6IZR - chains B and w of the 30 polymer chains in the assembly; structure by electron microscopy, 4.70 A resolution (low resolution: residue-level contacts below are approximate; hydrogen-bond / salt-bridge calls are withheld).

[Chain B (and w)]
Name: Putative plasmid segregation protein ParM
Organism: Clostridium botulinum Prevot_594
Notes: chain w of this document is another copy of the same molecule, construct and numbering; everything in this record applies to it too
UniProt: A0A0B4W229 (A0A0B4W229_CLOBO); numbering as in UniProt (aligned over 1-349)
Amino-acid sequence (349 residues; row label = number of the first residue in the row):
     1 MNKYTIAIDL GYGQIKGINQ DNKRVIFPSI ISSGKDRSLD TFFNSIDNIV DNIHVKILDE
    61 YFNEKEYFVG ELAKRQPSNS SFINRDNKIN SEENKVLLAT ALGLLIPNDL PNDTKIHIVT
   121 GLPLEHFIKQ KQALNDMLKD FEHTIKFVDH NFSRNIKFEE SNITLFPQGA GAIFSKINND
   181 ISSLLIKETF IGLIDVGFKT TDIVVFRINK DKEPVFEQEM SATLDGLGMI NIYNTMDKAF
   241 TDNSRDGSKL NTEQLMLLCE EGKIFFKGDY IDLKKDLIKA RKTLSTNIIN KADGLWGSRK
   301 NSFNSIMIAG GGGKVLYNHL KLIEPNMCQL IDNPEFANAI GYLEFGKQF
Metal / ion sites: Mg2+: Asp-195 (together with ADP)
Ligand contacts: ADP (adenosine-5'-diphosphate): Asp-9, Gly-11, Tyr-12, Gly-13, Gln-14, Lys-16, Gln-168, Val-196, Gly-197, Phe-198, Met-229, Tyr-233, Cys-259, Glu-260, Gly-310, Gly-311, Gly-312, Lys-314, Val-315, Pro-334, Glu-335
Reported in the primary citation:
  - catalytic residues: Gln-168 (proposed by the authors, not directly observed)

[Chain B / chain w interface]
Contacting residue pairs (14; chain B residue first):
  Asn-2(B) / Asn-151(w)
  Asp-21(B) / Asp-109(w)
  Pro-107(B) / Asp-109(w)
  Asn-108(B) / Asp-109(w)
  Asn-108(B) / Leu-110(w)
  Asn-108(B) / Pro-111(w)
  Asn-108(B) / Asn-112(w)
  Asp-109(B) / Asn-155(w)
  Leu-110(B) / Asn-155(w)
  Pro-111(B) / Lys-146(w)
  Asn-112(B) / Phe-62(w)
  Thr-114(B) / Lys-146(w)
  Phe-152(B) / Asn-112(w)
  Arg-154(B) / Asn-112(w)
Other interface residues (no listed pair), chain w (10 interface residues in all): Thr-144, Ser-153

[Summary]
The interface between chain B and chain w involves 11 residues on one side and 10 on the other. Bound to chain
B: ADP. The paper reports the catalytic residue Gln-168(B).
Both chains are Putative plasmid segregation protein ParM (Clostridium botulinum Prevot_594). Entry 6IZR
(Whole structure of a 15-stranded ParM filament from Clostridium botulinum) was determined by electron
microscopy together with 6IXW and 6IZV from the same study.
